PDB entry 2KZZ | X-ray diffraction, 2.25 A resolution | chains B and A

# Chain B
Molecule: 7-nt DNA strand
Sequence (7 nucleotides; row label = number of the first residue in the row):
  1001 GCTTACG
Unresolved in the structure: 1001-1004

# Chain A
Molecule: Protein (DNA polymerase I)
Source organism: Escherichia coli
Notes: EC 2.7.7.7; fragment: klenow fragment, large fragment
UniProt: P00582 (DPO1_ECOLI); residue numbers follow UniProt; this construct covers 324-928
Sequence (605 residues; numbered 324 to 928; the number before each row is that of its first residue):
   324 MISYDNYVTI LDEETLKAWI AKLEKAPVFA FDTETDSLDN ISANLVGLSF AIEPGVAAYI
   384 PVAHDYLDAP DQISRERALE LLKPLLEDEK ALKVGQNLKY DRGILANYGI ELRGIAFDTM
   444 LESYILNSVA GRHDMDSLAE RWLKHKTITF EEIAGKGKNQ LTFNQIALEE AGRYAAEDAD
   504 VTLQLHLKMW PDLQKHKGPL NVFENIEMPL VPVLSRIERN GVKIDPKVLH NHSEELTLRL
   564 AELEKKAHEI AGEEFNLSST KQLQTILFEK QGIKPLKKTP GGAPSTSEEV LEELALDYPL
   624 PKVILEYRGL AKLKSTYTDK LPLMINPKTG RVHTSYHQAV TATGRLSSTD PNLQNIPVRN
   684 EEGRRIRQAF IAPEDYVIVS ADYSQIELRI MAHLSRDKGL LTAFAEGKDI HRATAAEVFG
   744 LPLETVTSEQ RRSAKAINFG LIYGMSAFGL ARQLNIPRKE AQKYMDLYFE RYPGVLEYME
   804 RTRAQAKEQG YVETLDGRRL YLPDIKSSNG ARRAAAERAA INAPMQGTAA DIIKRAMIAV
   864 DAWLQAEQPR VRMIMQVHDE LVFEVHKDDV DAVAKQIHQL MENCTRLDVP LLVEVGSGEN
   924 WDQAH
Unresolved in the structure: 603-606
Differences from the reference sequence: engineered mutation Met-324 (Val in P00582)

# Interface between chain B and chain A
Pairs across the interface (20):
  DA1005(B) with Gln-419(A), phosphate contact; Asp-457(A), phosphate contact
  DC1006(B) with Leu-361(A), base contact; Gln-419(A), phosphate contact; Asn-420(A), hydrogen bond to the sugar; Tyr-423(A), base contact; Asp-457(A), phosphate contact; Met-458(A), hydrogen bond to the phosphate
  DG1007(B) with Asp-355(A), phosphate contact; Thr-356(A), sugar contact; Glu-357(A), phosphate contact; Thr-358(A), hydrogen bond to the phosphate; Leu-361(A), base contact; Tyr-423(A), hydrogen bond to the sugar; Phe-473(A), stacking on the base; Glu-474(A), base contact; Gln-483(A), base contact; Phe-486(A), phosphate contact; Tyr-497(A), hydrogen bond to the phosphate; Asp-501(A), phosphate contact
Interface residues without a listed pair, chain A (17 interface residues in all): Ser-360

# Overview
3 residues of chain B and 17 residues of chain A are in contact; the contacts include 5 hydrogen bonds and 1
aromatic stacking contact. Among the polar pairs are DC1006(B)/Asn-420(A), DG1007(B)/Tyr-423(A) and
DC1006(B)/Met-458(A).
Chain B is a 7-nt DNA strand and chain A is Protein (DNA polymerase I) (Escherichia coli); the structure,
Klenow fragment with normal substrate and zinc only, was determined by X-ray diffraction together with 2KZM,
2KFN and 2KFZ from the same study.
